Entry 4QZ2 (X-ray diffraction, 2.70 A resolution); this record covers chains L and V of the 28 polymer chains in the assembly.

== Chain L ==
Protein: Proteasome subunit beta type-6
From: Saccharomyces cerevisiae
Notes: EC 3.4.25.1
UniProt: P23724 (PSB6_YEAST); residues 1-222 here correspond to UniProt positions 20-241 (UniProt number = residue number + 19)
Sequence (222 residues; each row starts with the number of its first residue):
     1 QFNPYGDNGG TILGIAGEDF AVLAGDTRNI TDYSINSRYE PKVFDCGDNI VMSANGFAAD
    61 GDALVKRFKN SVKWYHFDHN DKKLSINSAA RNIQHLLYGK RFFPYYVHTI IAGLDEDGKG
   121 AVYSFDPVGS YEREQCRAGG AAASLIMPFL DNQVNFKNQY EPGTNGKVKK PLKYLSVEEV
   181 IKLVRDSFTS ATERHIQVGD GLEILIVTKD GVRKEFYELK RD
Metal / ion sites: Mg2+: Asp222 (shared with Ile163(V), Asp166(V), Ser169(V) of chain V)
Ligand contacts: 04C (1,2,4-trideoxy-4-methyl-2-{[N-(morpholin-4-ylacetyl)-L-alanyl-O-methyl-L-tyrosyl]amino}-1-phenyl-D-xylitol): Arg101, Asp126, Pro127, Val128

== Chain V ==
Protein: Proteasome subunit beta type-2
From: Saccharomyces cerevisiae
Notes: EC 3.4.25.1
UniProt: P25043 (PSB2_YEAST); residues 1-232 here correspond to UniProt positions 30-261 (UniProt number = residue number + 29)
Sequence (232 residues; each row starts with the number of its first residue):
     1 TTIVGVKFNN GVVIAADTRS TQGPIVADKN CAKLHRISPK IWCAGAGTAA DTEAVTQLIG
    61 SNIELHSLYT SREPRVVSAL QMLKQHLFKY QGHIGAYLIV AGVDPTGSHL FSIHAHGSTD
   121 VGYYLSLGSG SLAAMAVLES HWKQDLTKEE AIKLASDAIQ AGIWNDLGSG SNVDVCVMEI
   181 GKDAEYLRNY LTPNVREEKQ KSYKFPRGTT AVLKESIVNI CDIQEEQVDI TA
Unresolved in the structure: 223-232
Curated features (UniProtKB/Swiss-Prot):
  - active site: Thr1 (Nucleophile)
Glycans and other covalent adducts: compound 04C linked to Thr1
Metal / ion sites: Mg2+: Ile163, Asp166, Ser169 (shared with Asp222(L) of chain L)
Ligand contacts:
  - 04C (1,2,4-trideoxy-4-methyl-2-{[N-(morpholin-4-ylacetyl)-L-alanyl-O-methyl-L-tyrosyl]amino}-1-phenyl-D-xylitol), molecule 1: Arg19, Ser20, Thr21, Gln22, Cys31, Lys33, His35, Gly45, Ala46, Gly47, Thr48, Ala49, Thr52, Glu53, Ser129, Gly168
  - 04C, molecule 2: His114, His116, Ser118

== How chain L and chain V interact ==
Contacting residue pairs - 58 pairs, chain L then chain V:
  Arg28(L) with Leu167(V)
  Ile30(L) with Leu167(V), hydrophobic
  Asp32(L) with Leu167(V)
  Tyr33(L) with Asn165(V); Asp166(V); Leu167(V), hydrogen bond (backbone-backbone); Gly168(V)
  Ile35(L) with Trp164(V); Leu167(V), hydrophobic
  Arg38(L) with Trp164(V), hydrogen bond (side chain-backbone); Asn165(V)
  Phe149(L) with Tyr203(V)
  Asn152(L) with Phe205(V)
  Gln153(L) with Tyr203(V); Phe205(V)
  Gln159(L) with Phe205(V); Thr209(V)
  Tyr160(L) with Thr209(V), hydrogen bond (backbone-backbone); Ala211(V), hydrophobic
  Pro162(L) with Arg207(V); Gly208(V)
  Gly166(L) with Ala211(V)
  Glu179(L) with Lys201(V)
  Lys182(L) with Gln200(V)
  Leu183(L) with Tyr203(V)
  Arg185(L) with Glu197(V), salt bridge; Gln200(V), hydrogen bond
  Asp186(L) with Lys199(V); Gln200(V), hydrogen bond (side chain-backbone); Lys201(V), hydrogen bond (side chain-backbone); Tyr203(V), hydrogen bond
  Thr189(L) with Arg196(V), hydrogen bond; Glu197(V)
  Ser190(L) with Arg196(V), hydrogen bond
  Glu193(L) with Val26(V); Lys29(V), salt bridge; Arg196(V)
  Arg194(L) with Pro24(V); Ile25(V); Val26(V), hydrogen bond (backbone-backbone); Ala27(V), hydrogen bond (side chain-backbone); Lys29(V)
  His195(L) with Pro24(V); Ile25(V)
  Ile196(L) with Arg19(V); Pro24(V), hydrogen bond (backbone-backbone); Val26(V), hydrophobic; Leu167(V)
  Lys220(L) with Asn194(V), hydrogen bond (side chain-backbone)
  Arg221(L) with Trp164(V)
  Asp222(L) with Arg19(V), salt bridge; Ile163(V); Trp164(V); Asp166(V); Ser169(V); Gly170(V); Ser171(V), hydrogen bond (side chain-backbone); Asn194(V)
Other interface residues (no listed pair), chain L (33 interface residues in all): Ser34, Leu145, Asn158, Glu161, Gly163, Glu218
Other interface residues (no listed pair), chain V (33 interface residues in all): Thr21, Gly23, Asp28, Ser129, Val195, Pro206

== In short ==
Chain L and chain V each contribute 33 residues to their interface; the contacts include 14 hydrogen bonds and
3 salt bridges. Polar contacts include Arg185(L)-Glu197(V), Glu193(L)-Lys29(V) and Asp222(L)-Arg19(V). Ligands
of chain L: compound 04C. Chain V binds compound 04C.
Here chain L is Proteasome subunit beta type-6 and chain V is Proteasome subunit beta type-2, both from
Saccharomyces cerevisiae. Entry 4QZ2 (yCP beta5-M45I mutant in complex with the epoxyketone inhibitor ONX
0914) was determined by X-ray diffraction (same publication as 4QUX, 4QUY, 4QV0, 4QV1, 4QV3, 4QV4 and 42
further entries).
